Entry 8D9D (electron microscopy, 3.59 A resolution); this record covers chains B and F of the 6 polymer chains in the assembly.

[Chain B]
Protein: DNA primase large subunit
Source organism: Homo sapiens
UniProt: P49643 (PRI2_HUMAN); residues 1-509 here = UniProt positions 1-509
Chain sequence (509 residues; each row starts with the number of its first residue):
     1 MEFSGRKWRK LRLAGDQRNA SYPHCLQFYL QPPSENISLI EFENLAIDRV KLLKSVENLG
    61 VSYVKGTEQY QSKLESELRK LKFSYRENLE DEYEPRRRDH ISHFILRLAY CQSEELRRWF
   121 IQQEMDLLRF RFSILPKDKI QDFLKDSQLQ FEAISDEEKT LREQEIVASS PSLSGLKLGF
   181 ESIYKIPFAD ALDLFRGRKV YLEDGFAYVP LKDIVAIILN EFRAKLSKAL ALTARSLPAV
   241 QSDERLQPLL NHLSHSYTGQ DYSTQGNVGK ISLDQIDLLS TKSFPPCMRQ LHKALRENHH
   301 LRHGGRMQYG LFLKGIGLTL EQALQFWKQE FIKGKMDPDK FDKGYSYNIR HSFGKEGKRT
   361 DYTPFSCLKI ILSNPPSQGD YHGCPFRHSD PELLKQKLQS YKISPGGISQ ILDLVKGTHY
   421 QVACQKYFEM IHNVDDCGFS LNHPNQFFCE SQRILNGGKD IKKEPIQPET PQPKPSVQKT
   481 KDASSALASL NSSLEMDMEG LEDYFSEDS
Not modelled in the structure: 1-21, 257-269, 457-509
Ion coordination: 4Fe-4S cluster Fe: Cys287, Cys367, Cys384, Cys424
Small-molecule neighbours: 4Fe-4S cluster (SF4): Pro285, Pro286, Cys287, Cys367, Ile370, Cys384, Pro385, Phe386, Tyr420, Cys424, Leu441, Pro444
UniProt features mapped onto this chain:
  - region: Leu253 to Lys270 (Interdomain linker)
  - binding site ([4Fe-4S] cluster): Cys287, Cys367, Cys384, Cys424
  - modified residue: Thr470 (Phosphothreonine)
  - mutagenesis: Arg97 (R97A: Decreases primase affinity for POLA1 by 10-fold), Phe104 (F104A: Decreases primase affinity for POLA1 by 40-fold), Arg107 (R107A: Decreases primase affinity for POLA1 by 30-fold), Leu108 (L108A: Decreases primase affinity for POLA1 by 40-fold), Ser256 to Lys270 (Decreases RNA primer di-nucleotide formation about 5-fold. Does not affect the ratio between the di-nucleotide and its extension products)

[Chain F]
Molecule: 19-nt DNA strand
Sequence (19 nucleotides; each row starts with the number of its first residue):
     4 ATGGTCGTGC CGCCAATAA

[Interface between chain B and chain F]
Pairs across the interface - 21 pairs, chain B then chain F:
  His303(B) - DA18(F)  base contact
  Met307(B) - DA18(F)  hydrogen bond to the base
  Tyr347(B) - DG15(F)  sugar contact
  Tyr347(B) - DC16(F)  hydrogen bond to the phosphate
  Asn348(B) - DC17(F)  hydrogen bond to the base
  His351(B) - DC17(F)  salt bridge to the phosphate
  Glu356(B) - DC16(F)  phosphate contact
  Gly357(B) - DC17(F)  phosphate contact
  Lys358(B) - DC17(F)  salt bridge to the phosphate
  Asp361(B) - DA19(F)  base contact
  Tyr362(B) - DA18(F)  hydrogen bond to the phosphate
  Tyr362(B) - DA19(F)  base contact
  Thr363(B) - DA19(F)  hydrogen bond to the base
  Thr363(B) - DT20(F)  sugar contact
  Thr363(B) - DA21(F)  base contact
  Ser366(B) - DT20(F)  hydrogen bond to the phosphate
  Lys369(B) - DA19(F)  salt bridge to the phosphate
  Lys369(B) - DT20(F)  phosphate contact
  His443(B) - DA21(F)  hydrogen bond to the base
  Asn445(B) - DA21(F)  hydrogen bond to the base
  Asn445(B) - DA22(F)  base contact
Also at the interface, not in a pair above, chain B (19 interface residues in all): Thr360, Pro364, Asn442, Gln446

[Summary]
The interface between chain B and chain F involves 19 residues on one side and 8 on the other; the contacts
include 8 hydrogen bonds and 3 salt bridges. Polar pairs include Met307(B)-DA18(F), Asn348(B)-DC17(F) and
Thr363(B)-DA19(F). Ligands of chain B: 4Fe-4S cluster.
Chain B is DNA primase large subunit (Homo sapiens) and chain F is a 19-nt DNA strand; the structure, Human
DNA polymerase-alpha/primase elongation complex II bound to primer/template, was determined by electron
microscopy, deposited together with 8D96.
